7YCB - chains A and C of the 4 polymer chains in the assembly; structure by X-ray diffraction, 2.01 A resolution.

[Chain A (and C)]
Name: Hydroxynitrile lyase
Organism: Oxidus gracilis
Notes: chain C of this document is another copy of the same molecule, construct and numbering; everything in this record applies to it too
UniProtKB: A0A2Z5XCT7 (A0A2Z5XCT7_9MYRI); residue numbers follow UniProt; this construct covers 1-184
Amino-acid sequence (184 residues; numbered 1 to 184; the number before each row is that of its first residue):
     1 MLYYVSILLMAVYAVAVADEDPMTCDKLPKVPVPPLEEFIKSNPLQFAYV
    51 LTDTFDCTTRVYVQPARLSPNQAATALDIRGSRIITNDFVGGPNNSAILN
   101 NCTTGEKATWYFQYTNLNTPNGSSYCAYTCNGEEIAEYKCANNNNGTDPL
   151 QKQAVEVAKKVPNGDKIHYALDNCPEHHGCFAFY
Disordered / not traced: 1-18 (chain C: 1-22)
Disulfide bonds: C25-C130, C57-C174, C126-C140
Residues lining bound ligands:
  - benzaldehyde (HBX), molecule 1: P44, L45, Q46, T59, N142, N143, N144, N145, F181, A182
  - benzaldehyde (HBX), molecule 2: R60, Y62, A76, D78, F89, A97, L99, W110, F112, A127, K139

[Interface between chain A and chain C]
Pairs across the interface (87; chain A residue first):
  I40(A) with Q64(C), hydrogen bond (backbone-side chain)
  K41(A) with Q64(C), hydrogen bond (backbone-side chain)
  S42(A) with Q64(C)
  N43(A) with V63(C); Q64(C), hydrogen bond (backbone-side chain)
  P44(A) with Q64(C); A66(C)
  V61(A) with V63(C), hydrophobic
  V63(A) with N43(C); P44(C); V61(C), hydrophobic
  Q64(A) with I40(C), hydrogen bond (side chain-backbone); K41(C), hydrogen bond (side chain-backbone); N43(C), hydrogen bond (side chain-backbone); P44(C)
  P65(A) with N43(C)
  A66(A) with P44(C); F181(C), hydrophobic
  R67(A) with P120(C), hydrogen bond (side chain-backbone); G122(C); N143(C)
  L68(A) with N143(C); N144(C); N145(C); F181(C)
  S69(A) with F181(C)
  P70(A) with F181(C)
  T75(A) with F183(C)
  L77(A) with L77(C), hydrophobic; I79(C), hydrophobic; F183(C), hydrophobic
  I79(A) with L77(C), hydrophobic; I84(C), hydrophobic
  G81(A) with I84(C)
  S82(A) with S82(C); R83(C), hydrogen bond (backbone-side chain); I84(C), hydrogen bond (backbone-backbone); T103(C)
  R83(A) with S82(C); R83(C); I84(C)
  I84(A) with I79(C), hydrophobic; G81(C); S82(C), hydrogen bond (backbone-backbone); R83(C)
  T86(A) with F183(C)
  D88(A) with C180(C), hydrogen bond; F181(C)
  N100(A) with H178(C), hydrogen bond (side chain-backbone); G179(C); C180(C), hydrogen bond (backbone-side chain)
  N101(A) with H178(C)
  C102(A) with H178(C); C180(C), disulfide; F183(C), hydrophobic; Y184(C)
  T103(A) with S82(C); H178(C), hydrogen bond (backbone-side chain); Y184(C)
  T104(A) with H178(C)
  G105(A) with H178(C)
  N121(A) with R67(C)
  G122(A) with R67(C)
  N143(A) with R67(C), hydrogen bond (backbone-side chain); L68(C)
  N144(A) with R67(C)
  N145(A) with L68(C)
  H178(A) with N100(C); N101(C); C102(C); T103(C), hydrogen bond (side chain-backbone); G105(C)
  G179(A) with D88(C); N100(C)
  C180(A) with D88(C), hydrogen bond; N100(C), hydrogen bond (side chain-backbone); C102(C), disulfide
  F181(A) with A66(C), hydrophobic; L68(C); S69(C); P70(C); D88(C)
  F183(A) with T75(C); T86(C); C102(C), hydrophobic
  Y184(A) with C102(C); T103(C)
Interface residues without a listed pair, chain A (41 interface residues in all): P120
Interface residues without a listed pair, chain C (43 interface residues in all): S42, P65, N71, T104, T119, N121
Disulfides between the chains: C102(A)-C180(C), C180(A)-C102(C)

[Overview]
41 residues of chain A and 43 residues of chain C are in contact; the contacts include 2 disulfide bonds and
18 hydrogen bonds. Polar contacts include I40(A)-Q64(C), K41(A)-Q64(C) and N43(A)-Q64(C). Chain A binds
benzaldehyde.
Both chains are Hydroxynitrile lyase (Oxidus gracilis). Entry 7YCB (Hydroxynitrile lyase from the millipede)
was determined by X-ray diffraction, deposited together with 7YCD, 7YCF, 7YCT and 7YAX.
